Entry 9OLO (electron microscopy, 3.56 A resolution); this record covers chains G and I of the 14 polymer chains in the assembly.

[Chain G]
Name: Syntaxin-1A
Organism: Rattus norvegicus
Reference sequence: P32851 (STX1A_RAT); residues 1-267 here = UniProt positions 1-267
Chain sequence (267 residues; row label = number of the first residue in the row):
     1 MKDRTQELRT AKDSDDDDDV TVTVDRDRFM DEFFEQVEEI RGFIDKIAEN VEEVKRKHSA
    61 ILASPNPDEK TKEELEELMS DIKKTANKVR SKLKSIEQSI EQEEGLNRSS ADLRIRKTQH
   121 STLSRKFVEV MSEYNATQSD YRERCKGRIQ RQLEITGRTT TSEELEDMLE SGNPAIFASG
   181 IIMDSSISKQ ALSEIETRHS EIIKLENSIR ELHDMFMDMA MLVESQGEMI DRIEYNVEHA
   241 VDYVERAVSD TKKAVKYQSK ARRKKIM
Disordered / not traced: 1-195, 260-267
Swiss-Prot annotation at these positions:
  - site: Lys253, Ala254 (Microbial infection: Cleavage)
  - modified residue (Phosphoserine): Ser14, Ser64, Ser95, Ser188
  - cross-link (Glycyl lysine isopeptide (Lys-Gly)): Lys252 (interchain with G-Cter in SUMO), Lys253 (interchain with G-Cter in SUMO), Lys256 (interchain with G-Cter in SUMO)

[Chain I]
Name: Synaptosomal-associated protein 25
Organism: Rattus norvegicus
Reference sequence: P60881 (SNP25_RAT); numbering as in UniProt (aligned over 1-206)
Chain sequence (222 residues; each row starts with the number of its first residue; numbers below 1 keep their minus sign (Met-15 is residue -15)):
   -15 MGSSHHHHHH SQDPNSMAED ADMRNELEEM QRRADQLADE SLESTRRMLQ LVEESKDAGI
    45 RTLVMLDEQG EQLERIEEGM DQINKDMKEA EKNLTDLGKF AGLAVAPANK LKSSDAYKKA
   105 WGNNQDGVVA SQPARVVDER EQMAISGGFI RRVTNDAREN EMDENLEQVS GIIGNLRHMA
   165 LDMGNEIDTQ NRQIDRIMEK ADSNKTRIDE ANQRATKMLG SG
Disordered / not traced: -15 to 24, 87-206
Differences from the reference sequence: expression tag (-15 to 0); conflict Ala85 (Cys in P60881), Ala88 (Cys in P60881), Ala90 (Cys in P60881), Ala92 (Cys in P60881)
Swiss-Prot annotation at these positions:
  - region: Gly111 to Val120 (Interaction with ZDHHC13 and ZDHHC17)
  - site ((Microbial infection) Cleavage): Arg180, Ile181, Gln197, Arg198
  - modified residue: Thr138 (Phosphothreonine), Ser154 (Phosphoserine), Ser187 (Phosphoserine)

[Chain G / chain I interface]
Contacting residue pairs (28; chain G residue first):
  Ile202(G) - Ser28(I)
  Ile202(G) - Arg31(I)
  Glu206(G) - Arg31(I)
  Ile209(G) - Arg31(I)
  Ile209(G) - Leu35(I)  hydrophobic
  His213(G) - Leu35(I)
  His213(G) - Glu38(I)  salt bridge
  Phe216(G) - Ala42(I)
  Phe216(G) - Gly43(I)
  Phe216(G) - Thr46(I)
  Val223(G) - Met49(I)  hydrophobic
  Val223(G) - Gln53(I)
  Glu224(G) - Met49(I)
  Gln226(G) - Gln53(I)
  Gly227(G) - Gln53(I)  hydrogen bond (backbone-side chain)
  Ile230(G) - Gln56(I)
  Ile230(G) - Leu57(I)  hydrophobic
  Asp231(G) - Gln56(I)
  Ile233(G) - Ile60(I)  hydrophobic
  Glu234(G) - Gln56(I)
  Glu234(G) - Arg59(I)
  Glu234(G) - Ile60(I)  hydrogen bond (side chain-backbone)
  Val237(G) - Ile60(I)  hydrophobic
  Val237(G) - Ile67(I)  hydrophobic
  Val241(G) - Gln66(I)
  Val241(G) - Ile67(I)  hydrophobic
  Val248(G) - Ala74(I)  hydrophobic
  Lys252(G) - Leu78(I)
Also at the interface, not in a pair above, chain G (19 interface residues in all): Leu205, Arg210

[In short]
Chain G and chain I form an interface of 19 and 17 residues respectively, with 2 hydrogen bonds and 1 salt
bridge. Polar contacts include His213(G)-Glu38(I), Gly227(G)-Gln53(I) and Glu234(G)-Ile60(I).
Here chain G is Syntaxin-1A and chain I is Synaptosomal-associated protein 25, both from Rattus norvegicus.
Entry 9OLO (22bin20S complex (NSF-alphaSNAP-2:2 syntaxin-1a:SNAP-25), hydrolyzing, class 19) was determined by
electron microscopy, deposited together with 9OJR, 9OJU, 9OJZ, 9OK3, 9OK5, 9OKC and 17 further entries.
